Entry 1I6V (X-ray diffraction, 3.30 A resolution); this record covers chains B and C of the 5 polymer chains in the assembly.

[Chain B]
Protein: DNA-directed RNA polymerase
Source organism: Thermus aquaticus
Notes: EC 2.7.7.6; fragment: alpha subunit
Reference sequence: Q9KWU8 (RPOA_THEAQ); numbering as in UniProt (aligned over 1-314)
Amino-acid sequence (314 residues; numbered 1 to 314; the number before each row is that of its first residue):
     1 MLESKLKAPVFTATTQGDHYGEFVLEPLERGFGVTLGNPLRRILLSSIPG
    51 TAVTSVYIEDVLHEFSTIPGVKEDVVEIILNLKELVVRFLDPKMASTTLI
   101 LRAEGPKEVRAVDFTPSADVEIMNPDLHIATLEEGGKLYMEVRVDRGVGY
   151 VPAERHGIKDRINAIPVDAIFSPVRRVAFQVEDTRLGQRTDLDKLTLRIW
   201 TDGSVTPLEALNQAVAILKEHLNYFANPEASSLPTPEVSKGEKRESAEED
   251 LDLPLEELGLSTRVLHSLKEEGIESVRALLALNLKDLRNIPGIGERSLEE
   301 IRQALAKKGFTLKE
Not modelled in the structure: 1-2, 233-314
Differences from the reference sequence: conflict Val112 (Gly in Q9KWU8), Ser232 (Leu in Q9KWU8)

[Chain C]
Protein: DNA-directed RNA polymerase
Source organism: Thermus aquaticus
Notes: EC 2.7.7.6; fragment: beta subunit
Reference sequence: Q9KWU7 (RPOB_THEAQ); aligned to UniProt positions 1-1118 over residues 1-1119 (the alignment contains insertions or deletions, so no single offset holds)
Amino-acid sequence (1118 residues; each row starts with the number of its first residue; note: 1 number in that range is skipped by the numbering (no residue carries it; nothing is unmodelled there)):
     1 MKIKRFGRIREVIPLPPLTEIQVESYKKALQADVPPEKRENVGIQAAFKE
    51 TFPIEEGDKGKGGLVLDFLEYRIGDPPFSQDECREKDLTYQAPLYARLQL
   101 IHKDTGLIKEDEVFLGHLPLMTEDGSFIINGADRVIVSQIHRSPGVYFTP
   151 DPARPGRYIASIIPLPKRGPWIDLEVEASGVVTMKVNKRKFPLVLLLRVL
   201 GYDQETLVRELSAYGDLVQGLLDEAVLAMRPEEAMVRLFTLLRPGDPPKK
   251 DKALAYLFGLLADPKRYDLGEAGRYKAEEKLGVGLSGRTLVRFEDGEFKD
   301 EVFLPTLRYLFALTAGVPGHEVDDIDHLGNRRIRTVGELMADQFRVGLAR
   351 LARGVRERMVMGSPDTLTPAKLVNSRPLEAALREFFSRSQLSQFKDETNP
   401 LSSLRHKRRISALGPGGLTRERAGFDVRDVHRTHYGRICPVETPEGANIG
   451 LITSLAAYARVDALGFIRTPYRRVKNGVVTEEVVYMTASEEDRYTIAQAN
   501 TPLEGDRIATDRVVARRRGEPVIVAPEEVEFMDVSPKQVFSLNTNLIPFL
   551 EHDDANRALMGSNMQTQAVPLIRAQAPVVMTGLEERVVRDSLAALYAEED
   601 GEVVKVDGTRIAVRYEDGRLV
   623 HPLRRYARSNQGTAFD
  1639 Q
   640 RPRVRVGQRVKKGDLLADGPASEEGFLALGQNVLVAIMPFDGYNFEDAIV
   690 ISEELLKRDFYTSIHIERYEIEARDTKLGPERITRDIPHLSEAALRDLDE
   740 EGIVRIGAEVKPGDILVGRTSFKGEQEPSPEERLLRSIFGEKARDVKDTS
   790 LRVPPGEGGIVVGRLRLRRGDPGVELKPGVREVVRVFVAQKRKLQVGDKL
   840 ANRHGNKGVVAKILPVEDMPHLPDGTPVDVILNPLGVPSRMNLGQILETH
   890 LGLAGYFLGQRYISPVFDGATEPEIKELLAEAFNLYFGKRQGEGFGVDKR
   940 EKEVLARAEKLGLVSPGKSPEEQLKELFDLGKVVLYDGRTGEPFEGPIVV
   990 GQMFIMKLYHMVEDKMHARSTGPYSLITQQPLGGKAQFGGQRFGEMEVWA
  1040 LEAYGAAHTLQEMLTIKSDDIEGRNAAYQAIIKGEDVPEPSVPESFRVLV
  1090 KELQALALDVQTLDEKDNPVDVFEGLASKR
Not modelled in the structure: 1, 1116-1119
Differences from the reference sequence: conflict Lys2 (Glu in Q9KWU7), Val1111 (Ile in Q9KWU7)
Small-molecule neighbours: rifampicin (RFP): Arg134, Val137, Ser389, Gln390, Leu391, Ser392, Gln393, Phe394, Asp396, Arg405, His406, Arg409, Ser411, Leu413, Gly414, Glu445, Asn448, Ile452

[How chain B and chain C interact]
Pairs across the interface - 9 pairs, chain B then chain C:
  Arg30(B) - Glu692(C)  salt bridge
  Arg30(B) - Pro854(C)
  Arg30(B) - Glu856(C)
  Gly31(B) - Glu856(C)
  Val34(B) - Arg978(C)
  Asn38(B) - Thr979(C)
  Asn38(B) - Glu981(C)
  Arg41(B) - Glu981(C)  salt bridge
  Arg42(B) - Glu981(C)  salt bridge
Also at the interface, not in a pair above, chain C (9 interface residues in all): Ile852, Leu853, Asp857

[In short]
6 residues of chain B face 9 of chain C across their interface; the contacts include 3 salt bridges. Among the
polar pairs are Arg30(B)-Glu692(C), Arg41(B)-Glu981(C) and Arg42(B)-Glu981(C). Ligands of chain C: rifampicin.
Chain B is DNA-directed RNA polymerase and chain C is DNA-directed RNA polymerase, both from Thermus
aquaticus; the structure, Thermus aquaticus core RNA polymerase-rifampicin complex, was determined by X-ray
diffraction.
